3RIF - chains F and N of the 15 polymer chains in the assembly; structure by X-ray diffraction, 3.35 A resolution.

== Chain F ==
Molecule: Mouse monoclonal Fab fragment, heavy chain
From: Mus musculus
Notes: antibody fragment or engineered binder
Sequence (221 residues; numbered 1 to 221; the number before each row is that of its first residue):
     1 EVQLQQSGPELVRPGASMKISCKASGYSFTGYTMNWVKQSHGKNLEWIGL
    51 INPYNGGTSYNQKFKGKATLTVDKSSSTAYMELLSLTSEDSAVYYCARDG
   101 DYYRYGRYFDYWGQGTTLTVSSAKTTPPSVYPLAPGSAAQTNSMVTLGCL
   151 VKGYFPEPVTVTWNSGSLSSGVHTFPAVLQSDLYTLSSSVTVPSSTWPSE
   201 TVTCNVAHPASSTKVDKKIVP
Unresolved in the structure: 134-148, 163-172, 188-205, 215-221
Disulfides: Cys-22/Cys-96

== Chain N ==
Molecule: Mouse monoclonal Fab fragment, light chain
From: Mus musculus
Notes: antibody fragment or engineered binder
Sequence (210 residues; each row starts with the number of its first residue):
     1 QAVVTQESALTTSPGETVTLTCRSSTGAVTTINFANWVQEKPDHLFTGLI
    51 GGINNRAPGVPARFSGSLIGDKAALTITGAQTEDEAIYFCALWYSNHWVF
   101 GGGTKLTVLGQPKSSPSVTLFPPSSEELETNKATLVCTITDFYPGVVTVD
   151 WKVDGTPVTQGMETTQPSKQSNNKYMASSYLTLTARAWERHSSYSCQVTH
   201 EGHTVEKSLS
Unresolved in the structure: 124-136, 145-165, 180-182, 186-210
Disulfides: Cys-22/Cys-90

== How chain F and chain N interact ==
Contacting residue pairs (46):
  Gln-39(F) / Glu-40(N)  hydrogen bond
  Gln-39(F) / Phe-46(N)
  Asn-44(F) / Gly-101(N)
  Asn-44(F) / Gly-102(N)
  Leu-45(F) / Phe-46(N)  hydrophobic
  Leu-45(F) / Phe-89(N)  hydrophobic
  Leu-45(F) / Phe-100(N)
  Trp-47(F) / Asn-96(N)
  Trp-47(F) / His-97(N)
  Trp-47(F) / Trp-98(N)
  Tyr-95(F) / His-44(N)
  Tyr-95(F) / Phe-46(N)
  Asp-101(F) / Asn-55(N)
  Tyr-105(F) / Trp-93(N)
  Tyr-105(F) / Trp-98(N)
  Gly-106(F) / Gly-52(N)
  Arg-107(F) / Phe-34(N)
  Arg-107(F) / Asn-36(N)  hydrogen bond (backbone-side chain)
  Arg-107(F) / Gly-52(N)  hydrogen bond (backbone-backbone)
  Arg-107(F) / Trp-93(N)
  Arg-107(F) / Trp-98(N)
  Tyr-108(F) / Asn-36(N)
  Tyr-108(F) / Gly-51(N)
  Tyr-108(F) / Gly-52(N)
  Tyr-108(F) / Asn-55(N)
  Tyr-108(F) / Arg-56(N)
  Phe-109(F) / Asn-36(N)  hydrogen bond (backbone-side chain)
  Phe-109(F) / Gly-48(N)
  Phe-109(F) / Ala-57(N)
  Asp-110(F) / Thr-47(N)
  Asp-110(F) / Gly-48(N)  hydrogen bond (backbone-backbone)
  Asp-110(F) / Ala-57(N)
  Asp-110(F) / Pro-58(N)
  Tyr-111(F) / Pro-58(N)
  Trp-112(F) / Val-38(N)  hydrophobic
  Trp-112(F) / Phe-46(N)  hydrophobic
  Trp-112(F) / Thr-47(N)
  Gln-114(F) / His-44(N)
  His-173(F) / Thr-140(N)
  Phe-175(F) / Thr-138(N)
  Phe-175(F) / Ile-139(N)
  Phe-175(F) / Thr-140(N)
  Phe-175(F) / Met-176(N)  hydrophobic
  Phe-175(F) / Ala-177(N)
  Phe-175(F) / Ser-178(N)
  Pro-176(F) / Ser-168(N)
Interface residues without a listed pair, chain F (25 interface residues in all): Val-37, Glu-46, Asn-61, Val-93, Gly-113, Leu-133, Ser-187
Interface residues without a listed pair, chain N (34 interface residues in all): Phe-121, Pro-122, Asp-141, Gln-166, Asn-172

== Summary ==
25 residues of chain F face 34 of chain N across their interface; the contacts include 5 hydrogen bonds. Polar
pairs include Gln-39(F)/Glu-40(N), Arg-107(F)/Asn-36(N) and Phe-109(F)/Asn-36(N).
Chain F is Mouse monoclonal Fab fragment, heavy chain and chain N is Mouse monoclonal Fab fragment, light
chain, both from Mus musculus; the structure, C. elegans glutamate-gated chloride channel (GluCl) in complex
with Fab, ivermectin and glutamate, was determined by X-ray diffraction together with 3RHW, 3RI5 and 3RIA from
the same study.
